PDB entry 9GUV | electron microscopy, 3.00 A resolution | chains A and U of the 24 polymer chains in the assembly

== Chain A ==
Molecule: 16S ribosomal RNA
Source organism: Escherichia coli K-12
Sequence (1541 nucleotides; each row starts with the number of its first residue):
     1 AAAUUGAAGAGUUUGAUCAUGGCUCAGAUUGAACGCUGGCGGCAGGCCUA
    51 ACACAUGCAAGUCGAACGGUAACAGGAAGAAGCUUGCUUCUUUGCUGACG
   101 AGUGGCGGACGGGUGAGUAAUGUCUGGGAAACUGCCUGAUGGAGGGGGAU
   151 AACUACUGGAAACGGUAGCUAAUACCGCAUAACGUCGCAAGACCAAAGAG
   201 GGGUACCUUCGGGCCUCUUGCCAUCGGAUGUGCCCAGAUGGGAUUAGCUA
   251 GUAGGUGGGGUAACGGCUCACCUAGGCGACGAUCCCUAGCUGGUCUGAGA
   301 GGAUGACCAGCCACACUGGAACUGAGACACGGUCCAGACUCCUACGGGAG
   351 GCAGCAGUGGGGAAUAUUGCACAAUGGGCGCAAGCCUGAUGCAGCCAUGC
   401 CGCGUGUAUGAAGAAGGCCUUCGGGUUGUAAAGUACUUUCAGCGGGGAGG
   451 AAGGGAGUAAAGUUAAUACCUUUGCUCAUUGACGUUACCCGCAGAAGAAG
   501 CACCGGCUAACUCCGUGCCAGCAGCCXCGGUAAUACGGAGGGUGCAAGCG
   551 UUAAUCGGAAUUACUGGGCGUAAAGCGCACGCAGGCGGUUUGUUAAGUCA
   601 GAUGUGAAAUCCCCGGGCUCAACCUGGGAACUGCAUCUGAUACUGGCAAG
   651 CUUGAGUCUCGUAGAGGGGGGUAGAAUUCCAGGUGUAGCGGUGAAAUGCG
   701 UAGAGAUCUGGAGGAAUACCGGUGGCGAAGGCGGCCCCCUGGACGAAGAC
   751 UGACGCUCAGGUGCGAAAGCGUGGGGAGCAAACAGGAUUAGAUACCCUGG
   801 UAGUCCACGCCGUAAACGAUGUCGACUUGGAGGUUGUGCCCUUGAGGCGU
   851 GGCUUCCGGAGCUAACGCGUUAAGUCGACCGCCUGGGGAGUACGGCCGCA
   901 AGGUUAAAACUCAAAUGAAUUGACGGGGGCCCGCACAAGCGGUGGAGCAU
   951 GUGGUUUAAUUCGAUGXAACGCGAAGAACCUUACCUGGUCUUGACAUCCA
  1001 CGGAAGUUUUCAGAGAUGAGAAUGUGCCUUCGGGAACCGUGAGACAGGUG
  1051 CUGCAUGGCUGUCGUCAGCUCGUGUUGUGAAAUGUUGGGUUAAGUCCCGC
  1101 AACGAGCGCAACCCUUAUCCUUUGUUGCCAGCGGUCCGGCCGGGAACUCA
  1151 AAGGAGACUGCCAGUGAUAAACUGGAGGAAGGUGGGGAUGACGUCAAGUC
  1201 AUCAUGGCCCUUACGACCAGGGCUACACACGUGCUACAAUGGCGCAUACA
  1251 AAGAGAAGCGACCUCGCGAGAGCAAGCGGACCUCAUAAAGUGCGUCGUAG
  1301 UCCGGAUUGGAGUCUGCAACUCGACUCCAUGAAGUCGGAAUCGCUAGUAA
  1351 UCGUGGAUCAGAAUGCCACGGUGAAUACGUUCCCGGGCCUUGUACACACC
  1401 GCCCGUXACACCAUGGGAGUGGGUUGCAAAAGAAGUAGGUAGCUUAACCU
  1451 UCGGGAGGGCGCUUACCACUUUGUGAUUCAUGACUGGGGUGAAGUCGUAA
  1501 CAAGGUAACCGUAGGGGAACCUGCGGUUGGAUCACCUCCUU
Not modelled in the structure: 1492-1493
Modified residues: PSU (pseudouridine-5'-monophosphate) at position 516, G7M (N7-methyl-guanosine-5'-monophosphate) at position 527, 2MG (2N-methylguanosine-5'-monophosphate) at position 966, 5MC (5-methylcytidine-5'-monophosphate) at position 967, 2MG (2N-methylguanosine-5'-monophosphate) at position 1207, 4OC (4n,o2'-methylcytidine-5'-monophosphate) at position 1402, 5MC (5-methylcytidine-5'-monophosphate) at position 1407, UR3 (3-methyluridine-5'-monophoshate) at position 1498, 2MG (2N-methylguanosine-5'-monophosphate) at position 1516, MA6 (6N-dimethyladenosine-5'-monophoshate) at position 1518, MA6 (6N-dimethyladenosine-5'-monophoshate) at position 1519
Metal / ion sites: Mg2+ site 1 near G21 (its only coordinating residue here); Mg2+ site 2: A59, U387; Mg2+ site 3 near G100 (its only coordinating residue here); Mg2+ site 4: A109, G331; Mg2+ site 5: A116, G117, G289; Mg2+ site 6: A174, C175; Mg2+ site 7: U180, A195; Mg2+ site 8: G299, G558; Mg2+ site 9 near C352 (its only coordinating residue here); Mg2+ site 10: A509, A510; Mg2+ site 11: PSU_516, A533; Mg2+ site 12 near A547 (its only coordinating residue here); 43 more Mg2+ sites not listed

== Chain U ==
Protein: 30S ribosomal protein S20
Source organism: Escherichia coli K-12
UniProt: P0A7U7 (RS20_ECOLI); residues 1-87 here = UniProt positions 1-87
Sequence (87 residues; numbered 1 to 87; the number before each row is that of its first residue):
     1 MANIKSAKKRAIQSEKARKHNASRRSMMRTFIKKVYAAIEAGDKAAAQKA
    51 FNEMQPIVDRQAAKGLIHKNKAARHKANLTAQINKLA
Not modelled in the structure: 1

== Interface between chain A and chain U ==
Contacting residue pairs (79; chain A residue first):
  A60(A) - Ile4(U)  sugar contact
  G61(A) - Ile4(U)  phosphate contact
  G61(A) - Ser6(U)  base contact
  A101(A) - Lys5(U)  salt bridge to the phosphate
  U103(A) - Lys9(U)  salt bridge to the phosphate
  G104(A) - Lys9(U)  hydrogen bond to the base
  G104(A) - Gln13(U)  phosphate contact
  G104(A) - Lys16(U)  salt bridge to the phosphate
  G105(A) - Gln13(U)  phosphate contact
  C106(A) - Arg10(U)  base contact
  G107(A) - Ser6(U)  hydrogen bond to the base
  G107(A) - Arg10(U)  hydrogen bond to the base
  G108(A) - Arg10(U)  hydrogen bond to the base
  A131(A) - Asn70(U)  phosphate contact
  C132(A) - His68(U)  hydrogen bond to the phosphate
  C132(A) - Asn70(U)  phosphate contact
  U133(A) - His68(U)  salt bridge to the phosphate
  C175(A) - His20(U)  hydrogen bond to the phosphate
  C176(A) - His20(U)  salt bridge to the phosphate
  C176(A) - Arg24(U)  sugar contact
  C176(A) - Lys64(U)  salt bridge to the phosphate
  G177(A) - Arg60(U)  phosphate contact
  C178(A) - Arg60(U)  salt bridge to the phosphate
  U185(A) - Ala73(U)  phosphate contact
  U185(A) - Lys76(U)  hydrogen bond to the sugar
  C186(A) - Ala73(U)  sugar contact
  C186(A) - Lys76(U)  sugar contact
  C186(A) - Ala77(U)  phosphate contact
  C186(A) - Thr80(U)  hydrogen bond to the sugar
  G187(A) - Ala77(U)  phosphate contact
  G187(A) - Thr80(U)  sugar contact
  A192(A) - Gln55(U)  hydrogen bond to the sugar
  C193(A) - Gln55(U)  sugar contact
  C193(A) - Pro56(U)  phosphate contact
  C193(A) - Asp59(U)  hydrogen bond to the sugar
  C194(A) - Pro56(U)  phosphate contact
  C194(A) - Asp59(U)  sugar contact
  C194(A) - Arg60(U)  salt bridge to the phosphate
  C194(A) - Ala63(U)  sugar contact
  A195(A) - Arg60(U)  salt bridge to the phosphate
  A196(A) - Lys64(U)  salt bridge to the phosphate
  U224(A) - Lys69(U)  phosphate contact
  G258(A) - Gln82(U)  hydrogen bond to the phosphate
  G259(A) - Tyr36(U)  hydrogen bond to the phosphate
  G259(A) - Asn78(U)  phosphate contact
  G259(A) - Gln82(U)  phosphate contact
  G260(A) - His75(U)  phosphate contact
  U261(A) - Lys71(U)  salt bridge to the phosphate
  U261(A) - Arg74(U)  salt bridge to the phosphate
  A262(A) - His68(U)  sugar contact
  A262(A) - Asn70(U)  hydrogen bond to the sugar
  A263(A) - Asn70(U)  phosphate contact
  A263(A) - Arg74(U)  salt bridge to the phosphate
  C322(A) - Arg18(U)  sugar contact
  U323(A) - Ser14(U)  hydrogen bond to the sugar
  U323(A) - Ala17(U)  phosphate contact
  U323(A) - Arg18(U)  sugar contact
  U323(A) - Asn21(U)  hydrogen bond to the phosphate
  U323(A) - Arg25(U)  salt bridge to the phosphate
  G324(A) - Asn21(U)  hydrogen bond to the phosphate
  G331(A) - Asn3(U)  hydrogen bond to the sugar
  G331(A) - Ile4(U)  base contact
  G332(A) - Ala2(U)  phosphate contact
  G332(A) - Asn3(U)  hydrogen bond to the phosphate
  G332(A) - Ile4(U)  hydrogen bond to the phosphate
  G332(A) - Ala7(U)  phosphate contact
  U333(A) - Ala2(U)  hydrogen bond to the phosphate
  G351(A) - Asn3(U)  hydrogen bond to the phosphate
  A1437(A) - Arg29(U)  salt bridge to the phosphate
  G1438(A) - Arg29(U)  salt bridge to the phosphate
  G1439(A) - Lys33(U)  phosphate contact
  G1457(A) - Met27(U)  sugar contact
  G1457(A) - Thr30(U)  phosphate contact
  G1458(A) - Ser23(U)  phosphate contact
  G1458(A) - Ser26(U)  hydrogen bond to the phosphate
  G1458(A) - Met27(U)  phosphate contact
  G1458(A) - Thr30(U)  hydrogen bond to the phosphate
  G1459(A) - Ala22(U)  phosphate contact
  G1459(A) - Ser26(U)  phosphate contact
Interface residues without a listed pair, chain A (49 interface residues in all): G102, A223, U1436, A1447, A1456
Interface residues without a listed pair, chain U (48 interface residues in all): Ala11, Phe31, Lys34, Asn52, Lys85

== In short ==
49 residues of chain A face 48 of chain U across their interface; the contacts include 23 hydrogen bonds and
16 salt bridges. Polar contacts include G104(A)-Lys9(U), G107(A)-Ser6(U) and G107(A)-Arg10(U). A59(A) and
U387(A) coordinate Mg2+ site 2. A109(A) and G331(A) form the Mg2+ site 4.
Here chain A is 16S ribosomal RNA and chain U is 30S ribosomal protein S20, both from Escherichia coli K-12.
Entry 9GUV (30S mRNA delivery complex (closed-head)) was determined by electron microscopy, deposited together
with 9GUP, 9GUQ, 9GUR, 9GUS, 9GUT, 9GUU, 9GUW and 9GUX.
